PDB entry 5X7H | X-ray diffraction, 2.60 A resolution | chain A

Chain A:
Name: Cycloisomaltooligosaccharide glucanotransferase
Organism: Paenibacillus sp. 598K
Notes: EC 2.4.1.248
Reference sequence: G9MBW2 (G9MBW2_9BACL); numbering as in UniProt (aligned over 41-739)
Amino-acid sequence (720 residues; each row starts with the number of its first residue):
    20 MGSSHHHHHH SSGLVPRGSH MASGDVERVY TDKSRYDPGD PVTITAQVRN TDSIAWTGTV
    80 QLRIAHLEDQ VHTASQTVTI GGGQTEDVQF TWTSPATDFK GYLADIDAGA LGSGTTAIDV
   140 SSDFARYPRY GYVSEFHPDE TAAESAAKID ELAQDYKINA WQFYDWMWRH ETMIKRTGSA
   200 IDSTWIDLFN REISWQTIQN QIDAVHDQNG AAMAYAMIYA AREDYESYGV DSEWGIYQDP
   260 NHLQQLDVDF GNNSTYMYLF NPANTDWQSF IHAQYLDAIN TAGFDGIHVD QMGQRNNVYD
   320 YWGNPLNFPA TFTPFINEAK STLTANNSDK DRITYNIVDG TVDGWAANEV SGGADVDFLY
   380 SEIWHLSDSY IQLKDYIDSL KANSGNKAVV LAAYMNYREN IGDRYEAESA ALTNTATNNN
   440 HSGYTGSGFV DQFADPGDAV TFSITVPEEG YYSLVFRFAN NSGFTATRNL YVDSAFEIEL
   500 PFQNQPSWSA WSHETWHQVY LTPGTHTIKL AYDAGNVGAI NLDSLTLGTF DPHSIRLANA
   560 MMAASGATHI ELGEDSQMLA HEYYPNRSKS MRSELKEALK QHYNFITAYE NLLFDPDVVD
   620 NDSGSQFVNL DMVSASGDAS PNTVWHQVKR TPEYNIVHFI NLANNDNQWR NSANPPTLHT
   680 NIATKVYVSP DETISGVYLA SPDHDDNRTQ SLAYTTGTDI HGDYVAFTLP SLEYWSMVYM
Not modelled in the structure: 20-39
Differences from the reference sequence: expression tag (20-40)
Bound ions: Ca2+ site 1: Glu425, Glu427, Thr444, Gly447, Asp542; Na+: Leu629, Val632; Ca2+ site 2: Asp665, Gln667
Residues lining bound ligands: malonate ion (MLI): His384, Tyr416, Arg417, Arg669
Reported in the primary citation:
  - catalytic residues: Asp309, Glu381
  - binding site for alpha-D-glucopyranose: Glu159, Phe208, Tyr470, Pro500, Gln502, Trp507, Trp515, Tyr519, Glu573, Asp574, Arg586
  - specificity-determining residues: Gln502
  - mutagenesis - W507A, W515A: decreased catalytic activity
  - mutagenesis - Y470A, Y519A: unchanged catalytic activity

In short:
Ligands of chain A: malonate ion. Glu425, Glu427, Thr444, Gly447 and Asp542 form the Ca2+ site 1. The Na+ site
is built by Leu629 and Val632. The paper reports catalytic residues Asp309 and Glu381; W507A and W515A reduce
catalytic activity; 4 substitutions were tested in all.
Chain A is Cycloisomaltooligosaccharide glucanotransferase (Paenibacillus sp. 598K); the structure, Crystal
Structure of Paenibacillus sp. 598K cycloisomaltooligosaccharide glucanotransferase complexed with
cycloisomaltoheptaose, was determined by X-ray diffraction together with 5X7G from the same study.
